Entry 6HW3 (X-ray diffraction, 2.60 A resolution); this record covers chains T and U of the 28 polymer chains in the assembly.

== Chain T ==
Molecule: Probable proteasome subunit alpha type-7
From: Saccharomyces cerevisiae (strain ATCC 204508 / S288c)
Notes: EC 3.4.25.1
UniProtKB: P21242 (PSA7_YEAST); residues -3 to 284 here correspond to UniProt positions 1-288 (UniProt number = residue number + 4)
Sequence (288 residues; row label = number of the first residue in the row; numbers below 1 keep their minus sign (Met-3 is residue -3)):
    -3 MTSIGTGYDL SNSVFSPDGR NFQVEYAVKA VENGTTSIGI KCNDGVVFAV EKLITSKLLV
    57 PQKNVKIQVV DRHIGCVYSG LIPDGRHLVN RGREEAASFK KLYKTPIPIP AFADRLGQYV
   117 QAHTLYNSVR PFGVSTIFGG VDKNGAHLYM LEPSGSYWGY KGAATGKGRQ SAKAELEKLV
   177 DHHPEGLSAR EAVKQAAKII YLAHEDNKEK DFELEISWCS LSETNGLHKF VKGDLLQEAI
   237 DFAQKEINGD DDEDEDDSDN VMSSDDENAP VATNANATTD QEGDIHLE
Not modelled in the structure: -3 to 1, 245-284
UniProt features mapped onto this chain:
  - modified residue: Thr-2 (N-acetylthreonine)

== Chain U ==
Molecule: Proteasome subunit alpha type-1
From: Saccharomyces cerevisiae (strain ATCC 204508 / S288c)
Notes: EC 3.4.25.1
UniProtKB: P21243 (PSA1_YEAST); residues -8 to 243 here correspond to UniProt positions 1-252 (UniProt number = residue number + 9)
Sequence (252 residues; numbered -8 to 243; the number before each row is that of its first residue; numbers below 1 keep their minus sign (Met-8 is residue -8)):
    -8 MSGAAAASAA GYDRHITIFS PEGRLYQVEY AFKATNQTNI NSLAVRGKDC TVVISQKKVP
    52 DKLLDPTTVS YIFCISRTIG MVVNGPIPDA RNAALRAKAE AAEFRYKYGY DMPCDVLAKR
   112 MANLSQIYTQ RAYMRPLGVI LTFVSVDEEL GPSIYKTDPA GYYVGYKATA TGPKQQEITT
   172 NLENHFKKSK IDHINEESWE KVVEFAITHM IDALGTEFSK NDLEVGVATK DKFFTLSAEN
   232 IEERLVAIAE QD
Not modelled in the structure: -8 to 1, 243

== Interface between chain T and chain U ==
Contacting residue pairs (61):
  Thr2(T) with His6(U), hydrogen bond (backbone-side chain)
  Gly3(T) with His6(U)
  Tyr4(T) with Arg5(U); Tyr21(U)
  Ser9(T) with Arg126(U)
  Val10(T) with His6(U); Gln18(U)
  Phe11(T) with Gln18(U), hydrogen bond (backbone-side chain); Tyr21(U); Ala22(U), hydrophobic; Ala25(U), hydrophobic; Arg126(U); Pro127(U); Gly129(U)
  Ser12(T) with Tyr21(U)
  Pro13(T) with Tyr21(U), hydrophobic; Lys24(U), hydrogen bond (backbone-side chain)
  Asp14(T) with Lys24(U)
  Gly15(T) with Tyr21(U); Ala25(U)
  Gln114(T) with Arg82(U), hydrogen bond (side chain-backbone); Asn83(U); Leu86(U)
  Gln117(T) with Pro79(U); Asp80(U); Asn83(U), hydrogen bond; Arg126(U)
  Thr120(T) with Arg126(U), hydrogen bond (backbone-side chain)
  Leu121(T) with Asn83(U); Tyr124(U); Arg126(U); Leu128(U), hydrophobic
  Tyr122(T) with Tyr124(U); Met125(U), hydrophobic
  Ser150(T) with Pro79(U)
  Gly151(T) with Pro79(U)
  Ser152(T) with Ile78(U); Pro79(U)
  Tyr153(T) with Arg82(U), hydrogen bond (backbone-side chain)
  Trp154(T) with Leu55(U), hydrophobic; Thr59(U); Val60(U), hydrophobic; Ser61(U); Tyr62(U); Ile78(U), hydrophobic; Arg82(U)
  Gly155(T) with Leu55(U); Asp56(U), hydrogen bond (backbone-backbone); Thr59(U), hydrogen bond (backbone-side chain)
  Tyr156(T) with Leu54(U); Leu55(U); Asp56(U)
  Lys157(T) with Leu54(U), hydrogen bond (backbone-backbone); Leu55(U)
  Gly158(T) with Leu54(U)
  Lys169(T) with Leu54(U)
  Leu172(T) with Leu54(U)
  Glu173(T) with Lys53(U), salt bridge; Leu54(U)
  Val176(T) with Leu54(U), hydrophobic
  Asp177(T) with Lys53(U), salt bridge
Interface residues without a listed pair, chain T (32 interface residues in all): Lys37, Asp110, Tyr145
Interface residues without a listed pair, chain U (29 interface residues in all): Asp52, Pro57

== Summary ==
32 residues of chain T face 29 of chain U across their interface, with 10 hydrogen bonds and 2 salt bridges.
Polar pairs include Glu173(T)-Lys53(U), Asp177(T)-Lys53(U) and Thr2(T)-His6(U).
Chain T is Probable proteasome subunit alpha type-7 and chain U is Proteasome subunit alpha type-1, both from
Saccharomyces cerevisiae (strain ATCC 204508 / S288c); the structure, Yeast 20S proteasome in complex with 13,
was determined by X-ray diffraction together with 6HTB, 6HTC, 6HTD, 6HTP, 6HTR, 6HUB and 30 further entries
from the same study.
